Entry 8BAH (electron microscopy, 4.13 A resolution (low resolution: residue-level contacts below are approximate; hydrogen-bond / salt-bridge calls are withheld)); this record covers chains A and B of the 3 polymer chains in the assembly.

== Chain A (and B) ==
Molecule: Double-strand break repair protein MRE11
Organism: Homo sapiens
Notes: EC 3.1.-.-; chain B of this document is another copy of the same molecule, construct and numbering; everything in this record applies to it too
UniProt: P49959 (MRE11_HUMAN); residue numbers follow UniProt; this construct covers 1-708
Amino-acid sequence (738 residues; row label = number of the first residue in the row):
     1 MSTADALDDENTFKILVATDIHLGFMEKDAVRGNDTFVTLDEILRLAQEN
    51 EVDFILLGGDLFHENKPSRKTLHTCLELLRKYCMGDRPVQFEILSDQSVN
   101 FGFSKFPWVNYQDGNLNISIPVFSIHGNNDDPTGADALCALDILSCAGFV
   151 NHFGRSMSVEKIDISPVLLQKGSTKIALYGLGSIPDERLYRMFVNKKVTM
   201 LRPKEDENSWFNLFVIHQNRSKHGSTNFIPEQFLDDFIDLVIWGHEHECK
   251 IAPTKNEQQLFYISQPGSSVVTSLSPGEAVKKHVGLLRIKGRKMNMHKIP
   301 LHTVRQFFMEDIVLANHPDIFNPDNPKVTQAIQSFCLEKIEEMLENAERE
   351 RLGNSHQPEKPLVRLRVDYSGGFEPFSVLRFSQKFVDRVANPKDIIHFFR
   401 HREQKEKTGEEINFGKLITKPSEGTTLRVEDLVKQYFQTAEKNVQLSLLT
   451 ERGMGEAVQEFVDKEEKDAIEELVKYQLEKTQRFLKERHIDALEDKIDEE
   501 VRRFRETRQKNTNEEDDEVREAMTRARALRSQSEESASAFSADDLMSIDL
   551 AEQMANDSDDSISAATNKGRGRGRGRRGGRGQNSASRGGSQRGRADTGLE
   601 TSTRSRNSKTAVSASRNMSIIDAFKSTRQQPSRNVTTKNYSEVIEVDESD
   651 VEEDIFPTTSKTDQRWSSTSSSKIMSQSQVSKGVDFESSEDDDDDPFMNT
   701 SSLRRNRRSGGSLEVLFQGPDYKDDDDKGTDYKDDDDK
Not modelled in the structure: 1, 401-738 (chain B: 1-2, 401-738)
Differences from the reference sequence: engineered mutation Asn129 (His in P49959); expression tag (709-738)
Bound ions: Mn2+ site 1: Asp20, His22, Asp60, His247; Mn2+ site 2: Asp60, Asn128, His217, His245
UniProt features mapped onto this chain:
  - region: Arg87 to Asn117 (Interaction with NBN)
  - motif: Arg570 to Arg594 (GAR)
  - binding site (Mn(2+)): Asp20, His22, Asp60, Asn128, His217, His245, His247
  - modified residue: Ser2 (N-acetylserine), Ser275 (Phosphoserine), Arg570 (Asymmetric dimethylarginine), Arg572 (Asymmetric dimethylarginine), Arg574 (Asymmetric dimethylarginine), Arg576 (Asymmetric dimethylarginine), Arg577 (Asymmetric dimethylarginine), Arg580 (Asymmetric dimethylarginine), Arg587 (Asymmetric dimethylarginine), Arg592 (Asymmetric dimethylarginine), Arg594 (Asymmetric dimethylarginine), Ser619 (Phosphoserine), Ser641 (Phosphoserine), Ser649 (Phosphoserine), Lys673 (N6-lactoyllysine), Ser676 (Phosphoserine), Ser678 (Phosphoserine), Ser688 (Phosphoserine), Ser689 (Phosphoserine), Ser701 (Phosphoserine)
  - cross-link (Glycyl lysine isopeptide (Lys-Gly)): Lys255 (interchain with G-Cter in SUMO2), Lys282 (interchain with G-Cter in UFM1), Lys339 (interchain with G-Cter in ubiquitin), Lys384 (interchain with G-Cter in SUMO), Lys416 (interchain with G-Cter in SUMO2), Lys467 (interchain with G-Cter in SUMO), Lys480 (interchain with G-Cter in ubiquitin), Lys625 (interchain with G-Cter in SUMO2)
  - natural variant: Ala47 (A47V: In ATLD1), Ser104 (S104C: In cancer), Asn117 (N117S: In ATLD1), Trp210 (W210C: In ATLD1), Phe237 (F237C: In a breast cancer sample), Trp243 (W243R: In ATLD1), His302 (H302Y: In a breast cancer sample), Arg305 (R305W: In ovarian cancer), Thr481 (T481K: In ATLD1), Arg503 (R503H: In cancer), Arg572 to Arg708 (deletion: In ATLD1), Arg572 (R572Q: In cancer), 1 further natural variant entry in UniProt
  - mutagenesis: Arg80 (R80A: Abolished interaction with NBN), Arg87 to Asn117 (Abolished interaction with NBN), Pro88 (P88W: Does not affect interaction with NBN), Asn117 (N117L: Abolished interaction with NBN), Pro121 (P121G: Abolished interaction with NBN), Lys255 (K255R: In 4KR mutant; strongly decreased SUMOylation; when associated with R-384, R-416 and R-467), Lys282 (K282R: Abolished ufmylation), Lys339 (K339R: Abolished ubiquitination by RNF126; when associated with R-480), Lys384 (K384R: In 4KR mutant; strongly decreased SUMOylation; when associated with R-255, R-416 and R-467), Lys416 (K416R: In 4KR mutant; strongly decreased SUMOylation; when associated with R-255, R-384 and R-467), Lys467 (K467R: In 4KR mutant; strongly decreased SUMOylation; when associated with R-255, R-384 and R-416), Lys480 (K480R: Abolished ubiquitination by RNF126; when associated with R-339), 8 further mutagenesis entries in UniProt

== Interface between chain A and chain B ==
Pairs across the interface (58; chain A residue first):
  Asn65(A) - Arg69(B)
  Lys66(A) - Ser68(B)
  Lys66(A) - Arg69(B)
  Arg69(A) - Lys66(B)
  Arg69(A) - Thr133(B)
  Arg69(A) - Leu138(B)
  Arg69(A) - Cys139(B)
  Arg69(A) - Ile143(B)
  Lys70(A) - Asp136(B)
  His73(A) - Leu138(B)
  His73(A) - Asp142(B)
  His73(A) - Ile143(B)
  His73(A) - Cys146(B)
  Leu76(A) - Ile143(B)
  Leu76(A) - Cys146(B)
  Leu76(A) - Ala147(B)
  Glu77(A) - Lys105(B)
  Glu77(A) - Phe106(B)
  Glu77(A) - Cys146(B)
  Arg80(A) - Phe106(B)
  Arg80(A) - Asp113(B)
  Arg80(A) - Ser145(B)
  Arg80(A) - Cys146(B)
  Arg80(A) - Gly148(B)
  Lys81(A) - Phe106(B)
  Met84(A) - Asn115(B)
  Met84(A) - Leu116(B)
  Gly85(A) - Asn115(B)
  Lys105(A) - Glu77(B)
  Phe106(A) - Glu77(B)
  Phe106(A) - Arg80(B)
  Asp113(A) - Arg80(B)
  Gly114(A) - Asn117(B)
  Asn115(A) - Met84(B)
  Asn115(A) - Gly85(B)
  Asn115(A) - Asn115(B)
  Asn115(A) - Leu116(B)
  Asn115(A) - Asn117(B)
  Leu116(A) - Arg80(B)
  Leu116(A) - Asn115(B)
  Leu116(A) - Leu116(B)
  Asn117(A) - Asn115(B)
  Asp136(A) - Lys70(B)
  Leu138(A) - Arg69(B)
  Leu138(A) - His73(B)
  Cys139(A) - Arg69(B)
  Ala140(A) - Arg69(B)
  Asp142(A) - His73(B)
  Ile143(A) - Leu72(B)
  Ile143(A) - Leu76(B)
  Ser145(A) - Arg80(B)
  Cys146(A) - His73(B)
  Cys146(A) - Leu76(B)
  Cys146(A) - Glu77(B)
  Cys146(A) - Arg80(B)
  Ala147(A) - Leu76(B)
  Ala147(A) - Phe149(B)
  Gly148(A) - Arg80(B)
Interface residues without a listed pair, chain A (32 interface residues in all): Pro67, Leu72, Asp86, Phe149
Interface residues without a listed pair, chain B (33 interface residues in all): Pro67, Lys81, Trp108, Gly114, Ala140

== In short ==
32 residues of chain A face 33 of chain B across their interface. Asp20(A), His22(A), Asp60(A) and His247(A)
coordinate Mn2+ site 1. Curated annotation (UniProt) lists 7 Mn2+-binding residues and 24 mutagenesis sites on
chain A.
Both chains are Double-strand break repair protein MRE11 (Homo sapiens). Entry 8BAH (Human Mre11-Nbs1 complex)
was determined by electron microscopy (same publication as 7ZR1).
